PDB entry 1EO5 | X-ray diffraction, 2.00 A resolution | chain A

Chain A:
Name: Protein (cyclodextrin glycosyltransferase)
Source organism: Bacillus circulans
Notes: EC 2.4.1.19
UniProtKB: P43379 (CDGU_BACCI); residues 1-686 here correspond to UniProt positions 28-713 (UniProt number = residue number + 27)
Amino-acid sequence (686 residues; row label = number of the first residue in the row):
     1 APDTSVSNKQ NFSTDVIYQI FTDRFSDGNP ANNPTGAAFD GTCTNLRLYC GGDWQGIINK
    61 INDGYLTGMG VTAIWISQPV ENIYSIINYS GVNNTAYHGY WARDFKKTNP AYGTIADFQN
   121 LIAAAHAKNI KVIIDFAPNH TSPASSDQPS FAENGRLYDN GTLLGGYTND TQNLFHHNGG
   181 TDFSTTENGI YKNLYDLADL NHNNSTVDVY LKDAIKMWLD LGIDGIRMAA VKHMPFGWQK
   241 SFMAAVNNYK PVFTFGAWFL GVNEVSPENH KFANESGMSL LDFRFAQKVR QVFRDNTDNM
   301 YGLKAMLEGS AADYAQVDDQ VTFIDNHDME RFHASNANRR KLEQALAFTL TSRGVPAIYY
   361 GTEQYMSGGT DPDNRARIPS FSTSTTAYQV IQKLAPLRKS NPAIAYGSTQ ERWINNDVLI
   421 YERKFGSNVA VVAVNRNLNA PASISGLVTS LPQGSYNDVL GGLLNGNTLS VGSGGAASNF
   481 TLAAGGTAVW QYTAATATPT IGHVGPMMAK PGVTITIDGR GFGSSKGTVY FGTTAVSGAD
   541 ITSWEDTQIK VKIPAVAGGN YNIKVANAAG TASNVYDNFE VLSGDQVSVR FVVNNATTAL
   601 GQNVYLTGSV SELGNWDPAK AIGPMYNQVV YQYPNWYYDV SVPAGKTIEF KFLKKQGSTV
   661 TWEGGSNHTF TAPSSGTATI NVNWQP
Sequence notes: engineered mutation Ala-229 (Asp256 in P43379), Ala-257 (Glu284 in P43379)
Curated features (UniProtKB/Swiss-Prot):
  - binding site (Ca(2+)): Asp-27, Asn-29, Asn-32, Asn-33, Gly-51, Asp-53, Asn-139, Ile-190, Asp-199, His-233, Ala-315, Asp-577
  - binding site (substrate): Tyr-100, Trp-101, His-140, Ser-145 to Asp-147, Asn-193 to Asp-196, Arg-227, Lys-232, His-233, His-327, Asp-371, Arg-375
  - site: Asp-328 (Transition state stabilizer)
Disulfides: Cys-43/Cys-50
Metal / ion sites: Ca2+ site 1: Asp-27, Asn-29, Asn-32, Asn-33, Gly-51, Asp-53; Ca2+ site 2: Asn-139, Ile-190, Asp-199, His-233; Ca2+ site 3: Ala-315, Asp-577
Reported in the primary citation:
  - binding site for beta-D-glucopyranose: Tyr-100, Arg-227, His-327, Asp-328
  - binding site for alpha-D-glucopyranose: His-98, Ala-144, Ser-145, Asp-147, Tyr-167, Gly-179, Gly-180, Thr-181, Asn-193, Tyr-195, Asp-196, Arg-375, Trp-413, Tyr-456, Leu-600, Trp-616, Tyr-633, Trp-662
  - conformationally variable residues (loop rearrangement): Ile-87 to Asn-93, Phe-175 to Thr-185, Ile-190 to Asp-199
  - mutagenesis - D229A/E257A (>1000-fold): decreased catalytic activity

Summary:
Asp-27, Asn-29, Asn-32, Asn-33, Gly-51 and Asp-53 form the Ca2+ site 1. The Ca2+ site 2 is built by Asn-139,
Ile-190, Asp-199 and His-233. UniProt lists 12 Ca2+-binding residues and 16 substrate-binding residues. From
the paper: a binding site for alpha-D-glucopyranose at His-98, Ala-144 and Ser-145 among others; D229A/E257A
reduce catalytic activity.
Chain A is Protein (cyclodextrin glycosyltransferase) (Bacillus circulans); the structure, Bacillus circulans
strain 251 cyclodextrin glycosyltransferase in complex with maltoheptaose, was determined by X-ray diffraction
together with 1EO7 from the same study.
